7URN - chains L and N of the 7 polymer chains in the assembly; structure by electron microscopy, 3.43 A resolution.

== Chain L (and N) ==
Name: HIV-1 capsid protein
Organism: Human immunodeficiency virus 1
Notes: chain N of this document is another copy of the same molecule, construct and numbering; everything in this record applies to it too
UniProt: P12493 (GAG_HV1N5); residues 1-231 here correspond to UniProt positions 133-363 (UniProt number = residue number + 132)
Amino-acid sequence (231 residues; numbered 1 to 231; the number before each row is that of its first residue):
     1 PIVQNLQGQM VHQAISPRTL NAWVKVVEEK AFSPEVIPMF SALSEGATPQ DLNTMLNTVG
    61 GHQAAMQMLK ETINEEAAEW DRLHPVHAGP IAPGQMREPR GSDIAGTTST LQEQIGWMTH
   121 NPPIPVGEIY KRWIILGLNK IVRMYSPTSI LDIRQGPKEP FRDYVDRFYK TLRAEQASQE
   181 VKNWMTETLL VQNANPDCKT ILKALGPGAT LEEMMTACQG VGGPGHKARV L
Not modelled in the structure: 222-231
UniProt features mapped onto this chain:
  - region: Asn-57 to Gln-95 (Interaction with human PPIA/CYPA and NUP153), Pro-85 to Pro-93 (PPIA/CYPA-binding loop)
  - site: Leu-231 (Cleavage)
  - modified residue: Ser-16 (Phosphoserine)
From the paper describing this entry:
  - binding site for inositol hexakisphosphate: Arg-18, Lys-25
  - self-association interface (contacts with another copy of this molecule); pairs are residue here / residue on that copy: Pro-38/Thr-58, Arg-173/Asn-57 (hydrogen bond), Arg-173/Val-59
  - mutagenesis - A31G, F32A, L138F, L138W, L138Y: decreased stability

== How chain L and chain N interact ==
Contacting residue pairs - 31 pairs, chain L then chain N:
  Leu-6(L) / Asn-5(N)
  His-12(L) / Glu-45(N)  salt bridge
  Ala-14(L) / Glu-45(N)
  Pro-17(L) / Thr-19(N)
  Arg-18(L) / Arg-18(N)
  Leu-20(L) / Ala-42(N)  hydrophobic
  Gln-50(L) / Glu-45(N)
  Thr-54(L) / Ala-42(N)
  Asn-57(L) / Arg-173(N)
  Thr-58(L) / Glu-35(N)
  Thr-58(L) / Met-39(N)
  Val-59(L) / Arg-173(N)
  Gly-60(L) / Glu-35(N)
  His-62(L) / Asp-166(N)
  Gln-63(L) / Asp-166(N)  hydrogen bond (backbone-side chain)
  Gln-63(L) / Tyr-169(N)
  Gln-63(L) / Arg-173(N)
  Ala-64(L) / Val-165(N)  hydrophobic
  Ala-64(L) / Asp-166(N)  hydrogen bond (backbone-side chain)
  Ala-64(L) / Leu-211(N)
  Gln-67(L) / Tyr-169(N)
  Gln-67(L) / Leu-211(N)
  Met-68(L) / Leu-211(N)  hydrophobic
  Met-68(L) / Met-215(N)  hydrophobic
  Glu-71(L) / Leu-211(N)
  Glu-71(L) / Glu-212(N)
  Lys-140(L) / Glu-212(N)
  Met-144(L) / Glu-212(N)
  Met-144(L) / Met-215(N)  hydrophobic
  Met-144(L) / Gln-219(N)
  Tyr-145(L) / Arg-162(N)
Other interface residues (no listed pair), chain L (27 interface residues in all): Asn-21, Glu-28, Ala-65, Glu-75, Leu-111, Pro-147
Other interface residues (no listed pair), chain N (23 interface residues in all): Gln-4, Leu-6, Lys-30, Pro-38, Lys-170, Thr-210, Thr-216

== In short ==
The interface between chain L and chain N involves 27 residues on one side and 23 on the other; the contacts
include 2 hydrogen bonds and 1 salt bridge. Polar pairs include His-12(L)/Glu-45(N), Gln-63(L)/Asp-166(N) and
Ala-64(L)/Asp-166(N). From the paper: a binding site for inositol hexakisphosphate at Arg-18(L) and Lys-25(L);
A31G, F32A and L138F of chain L, among others, reduce stability; 5 substitutions were tested in all.
Both chains are HIV-1 capsid protein (Human immunodeficiency virus 1). Entry 7URN (Structure of HIV-1 capsid
declination) was determined by electron microscopy together with 7URT, 8EEP, 8EET and 8EJL from the same
study.
